Entry 6HZ6 (electron microscopy, 4.30 A resolution (low resolution: residue-level contacts below are approximate; hydrogen-bond / salt-bridge calls are withheld)); this record covers chains D and E of the 14 polymer chains in the assembly.

Chain D (and E):
Name: 5-methylcytosine-specific restriction enzyme B
From: Escherichia coli (strain K12)
Notes: EC 3.1.21.-; chain E of this document is another copy of the same molecule, construct and numbering; everything in this record applies to it too
UniProt: P15005 (MCRB_ECOLI), isoform P15005-2; residues 162-459 here correspond to UniProt positions 1-298 (UniProt number = residue number - 161)
Chain sequence (307 residues; row label = number of the first residue in the row):
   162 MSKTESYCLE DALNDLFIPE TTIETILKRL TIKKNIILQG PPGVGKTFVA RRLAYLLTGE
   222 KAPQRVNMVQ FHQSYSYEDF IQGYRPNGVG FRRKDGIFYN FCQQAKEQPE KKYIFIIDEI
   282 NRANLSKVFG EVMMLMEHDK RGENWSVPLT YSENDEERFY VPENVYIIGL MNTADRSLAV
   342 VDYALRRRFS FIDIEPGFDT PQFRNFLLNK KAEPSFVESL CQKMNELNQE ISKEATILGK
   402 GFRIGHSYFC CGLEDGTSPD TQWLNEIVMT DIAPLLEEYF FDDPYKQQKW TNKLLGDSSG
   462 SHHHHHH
Disordered / not traced: 162-173, 458-468 (chain E: 162-172, 458-468)
Construct notes: expression tag (460-468)
Small-molecule neighbours:
  - GDP (guanosine-5'-diphosphate): Asp-176, Leu-177, Phe-178, Pro-203, Gly-204, Val-205, Gly-206, Lys-207, Thr-208, Phe-209, His-407, Ser-408, Cys-411, Cys-412
  - GMP-PNP (GNP; phosphoaminophosphonic acid-guanylate ester): Glu-298, Asp-300, Lys-301, Ala-345, Arg-348, Arg-349
Reported in the primary citation:
  - mutagenesis - R348A: decreased catalytic activity
  - mutagenesis - R283A: abolished catalytic activity on GTP (citing earlier work)

How chain D and chain E interact:
Contacting residue pairs (32):
  Arg-212(D) / Trp-306(E)
  Met-229(D) / Met-295(E)
  Met-229(D) / Trp-306(E)
  Val-230(D) / Met-295(E)
  Gln-231(D) / Met-294(E)
  Gln-231(D) / Met-295(E)
  Gln-231(D) / Arg-348(E)
  Gln-231(D) / Arg-349(E)
  His-233(D) / Ser-287(E)
  His-233(D) / Gly-291(E)
  Gln-234(D) / Asn-285(E)
  Ser-235(D) / Ser-287(E)
  Arg-246(D) / Thr-311(E)
  Arg-246(D) / Tyr-312(E)
  Pro-247(D) / Tyr-245(E)
  Asn-248(D) / Tyr-245(E)
  Asn-248(D) / Phe-252(E)
  Gly-249(D) / Tyr-245(E)
  Gly-249(D) / Phe-252(E)
  Val-250(D) / Phe-252(E)
  Gly-251(D) / Phe-252(E)
  Arg-253(D) / Glu-314(E)
  Lys-255(D) / Leu-310(E)
  Lys-255(D) / Thr-311(E)
  Glu-280(D) / Tyr-344(E)
  Glu-280(D) / Arg-348(E)
  Arg-283(D) / Tyr-344(E)
  Asn-333(D) / Tyr-344(E)
  Glu-427(D) / Lys-189(E)
  Thr-431(D) / Arg-190(E)
  Thr-431(D) / Lys-194(E)
  Glu-439(D) / Arg-347(E)
Also at the interface, not in a pair above, chain D (25 interface residues in all): Thr-208, Asn-261, Asp-336, Met-430
Also at the interface, not in a pair above, chain E (24 interface residues in all): Lys-288, Glu-298, Lys-301, Asp-316, Asp-343

Summary:
25 residues of chain D and 24 residues of chain E are in contact. Ligands of chain D: GMP-PNP and GDP. The
paper reports that R348A of chain D reduces catalytic activity; R283A of chain D abolishes catalytic activity
on GTP.
Both chains are 5-methylcytosine-specific restriction enzyme B (Escherichia coli (strain K12)). Entry 6HZ6
(Structure of McrBC without DNA binding domains (Class 2)) was determined by electron microscopy (same
publication as 6HZ4, 6HZ5, 6HZ7, 6HZ8 and 6HZ9).
